7SAC - chains A and B of the 4 polymer chains in the assembly; structure by electron microscopy, 3.69 A resolution.

[Chain A]
Molecule: Glutamate receptor ionotropic, NMDA 1
From: Rattus norvegicus
Reference sequence: P35439 (NMDZ1_RAT); residue numbers follow UniProt; this construct covers 1-847
Chain sequence (847 residues; numbered 1 to 847; the number before each row is that of its first residue):
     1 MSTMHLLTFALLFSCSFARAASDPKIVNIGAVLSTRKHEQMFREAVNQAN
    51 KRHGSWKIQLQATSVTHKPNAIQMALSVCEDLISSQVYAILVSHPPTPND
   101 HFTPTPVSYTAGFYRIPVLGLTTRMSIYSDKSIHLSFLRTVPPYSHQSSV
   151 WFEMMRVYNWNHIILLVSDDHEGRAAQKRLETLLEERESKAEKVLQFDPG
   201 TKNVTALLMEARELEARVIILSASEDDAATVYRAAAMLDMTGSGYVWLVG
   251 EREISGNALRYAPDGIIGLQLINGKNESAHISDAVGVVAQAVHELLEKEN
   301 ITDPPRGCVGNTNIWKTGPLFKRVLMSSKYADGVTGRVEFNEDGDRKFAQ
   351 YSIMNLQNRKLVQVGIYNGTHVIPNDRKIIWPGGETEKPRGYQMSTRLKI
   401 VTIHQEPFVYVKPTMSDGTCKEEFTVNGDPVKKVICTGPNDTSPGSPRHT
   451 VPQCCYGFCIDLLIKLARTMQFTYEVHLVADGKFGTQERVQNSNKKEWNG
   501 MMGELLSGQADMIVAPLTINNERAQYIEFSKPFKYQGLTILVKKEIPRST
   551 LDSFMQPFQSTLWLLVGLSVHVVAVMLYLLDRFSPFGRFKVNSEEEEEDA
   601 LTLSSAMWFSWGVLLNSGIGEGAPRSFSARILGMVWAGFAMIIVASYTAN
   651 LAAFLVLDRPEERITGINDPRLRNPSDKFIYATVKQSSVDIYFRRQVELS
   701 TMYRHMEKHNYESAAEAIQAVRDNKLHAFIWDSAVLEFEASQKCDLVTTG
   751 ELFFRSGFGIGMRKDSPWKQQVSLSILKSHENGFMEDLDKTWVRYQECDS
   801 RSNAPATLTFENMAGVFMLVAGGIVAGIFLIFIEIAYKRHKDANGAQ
Unresolved in the structure: 1-24, 53-57, 585-601, 842-847
Construct notes: conflict Ser22 (Cys in P35439), Gln61 (Asn in P35439), Asp239 (Asn in P35439), Gln350 (Asn in P35439), Gln471 (Asn in P35439), Gln491 (Asn in P35439), Gln771 (Asn in P35439), Asn844 (Arg in P35439), Gly845 (Arg in P35439), Ala846 (Lys in P35439)
Disulfide bonds: Cys79-Cys308, Cys420-Cys454, Cys436-Cys455, Cys744-Cys798
Glycans and other covalent adducts: N-acetylglucosamine (NAG) linked to Asn368
Small-molecule neighbours:
  - glycine (GLY): Phe484, Pro516, Leu517, Thr518, Arg523, Ser687, Ser688, Trp731, Asp732, Phe758
  - Esketamine (JC9; (2S)-2-(2-chlorophenyl)-2-(methylamino)cyclohexan-1-one): Asn616, Val644, Thr648
What the authors report for this chain:
  - binding site for Esketamine: Val644
  - mutagenesis - V644A (2.07-fold): decreased binding to Esketamine

[Chain B]
Molecule: Glutamate receptor ionotropic, NMDA 2B
From: Rattus norvegicus
Reference sequence: Q00960 (NMDE2_RAT); residue numbers follow UniProt; this construct covers 27-852
Chain sequence (883 residues; each row starts with the number of its first residue; numbers below 1 keep their minus sign (Met-30 is residue -30)):
   -30 MGTMRLFLLAVLFLFSFARATGWSHPQFEKGGGSGGGSGGSAWSHPQFEK
    20 GALVPRGRSQKSPPSIGIAVILVGTSDEVAIKDAHEKDDFHHLSVVPRVE
    70 LVAMNETDPKSIITRICDLMSDRKIQGVVFADDTDQEAIAQILDFISAQT
   120 LTPILGIHGGSSMIMADKDESSMFFQFGPSIEQQASVMLNIMEEYDWYIF
   170 SIVTTYFPGYQDFVNKIRSTIENSFVGWELEEVLLLDMSLDDGDSKIQNQ
   220 LKKLQSPIILLYCTKEEATYIFEVANSVGLTGYGYTWIVPSLVAGDTDTV
   270 PSEFPTGLISVSYDEWDYGLPARVRDGIAIITTAASDMLSEHSFIPEPKS
   320 SCYNTHEKRIYQSNMLNRYLINVTFEGRNLSFSEDGYQMHPKLVIILLNK
   370 ERKWERVGKWKDKSLQMKYYVWPRMCPETEEQEDDHLSIVTLEEAPFVIV
   420 ESVDPLSGTCMRNTVPCQKRIISENKTDEEPGYIKKCCKGFCIDILKKIS
   470 KSVKFTYDLYLVTNGKHGKKINGTWNGMIGEVVMKRAYMAVGSLTINEER
   520 SEVVDFSVPFIETGISVMVSRSNGTVSPSAFLEPFSADVWVMMFVMLLIV
   570 SAVAVFVFEYFSPVGYNRCLADGREPGGPSFTIGKAIWLLWGLVFNNSVP
   620 VQNPKGTTSKIMVSVWAFFAVIFLASYTANLAAFMIQEEYVDQVSGLSDK
   670 KFQRPNDFSPPFRFGTVPNGSTERNIRNNYAEMHAYMGKFNQRGVDDALL
   720 SLKTGKLDAFIYDAAVLNYMAGRDEGCKLVTIGSGKVFASTGYGIAIQKD
   770 SGWKRQVDLAILQLFGDGEMEELEALWLTGICHNEKNEVMSSQLDIDNMA
   820 GVFYMLGAAMALSLITFICEHLFYWQFRHSFMG
Unresolved in the structure: -30 to 33, 395-402, 580-598, 846-852
Construct notes: expression tag (-30 to 26); conflict Ser849 (Cys in Q00960)
Disulfide bonds: Cys86-Cys321, Cys429-Cys456, Cys436-Cys457
Glycans and other covalent adducts: N-acetylglucosamine (NAG) linked to Asn491, Asn688
Small-molecule neighbours:
  - glutamic acid (GLU): His486, Ser512, Leu513, Thr514, Arg519, Gly689, Ser690, Thr691, Tyr731, Asp732, Tyr762
  - Esketamine (JC9; (2S)-2-(2-chlorophenyl)-2-(methylamino)cyclohexan-1-one): Asn615, Leu643, Thr647
What the authors report for this chain:
  - binding site for Esketamine: Leu643
  - mutagenesis - L643A, T647S: decreased binding to Esketamine
  - mutagenesis - N615Q: unchanged binding to Esketamine

[How chain A and chain B interact]
Residue-residue contacts (55; chain A residue first):
  Ala71(A) with Phe114(B), hydrophobic; Gln118(B)
  Ile72(A) with Cys321(B)
  Tyr109(A) with Phe114(B), hydrophobic
  Phe113(A) with Pro78(B); Ala107(B), hydrophobic; Ile111(B), hydrophobic
  Cys308(A) with Asp77(B), hydrogen bond
  Val309(A) with Thr76(B); Asp77(B)
  Thr312(A) with Glu75(B); Thr76(B)
  Arg489(A) with Ser188(B); Asn192(B), hydrogen bond
  Gln556(A) with Gln812(B)
  Pro557(A) with Gln812(B); Leu813(B)
  Phe558(A) with Gln812(B); Leu813(B), hydrophobic
  Gln559(A) with Gln812(B), hydrogen bond (side chain-backbone); Leu813(B); Asp814(B)
  Thr561(A) with Ile815(B)
  Leu562(A) with Met818(B), hydrophobic
  Leu565(A) with Phe822(B), hydrophobic
  Leu580(A) with Phe836(B), hydrophobic
  Ser584(A) with Phe836(B)
  Phe609(A) with Val618(B), hydrophobic
  Val613(A) with Ser617(B)
  Asn616(A) with Asn615(B)
  Gly620(A) with Pro619(B)
  Ser628(A) with Phe836(B)
  Arg630(A) with Trp607(B)
  Ile631(A) with Ser832(B)
  Leu632(A) with Ser832(B)
  Gly633(A) with Trp607(B)
  Met634(A) with Trp607(B); Trp610(B), hydrogen bond (backbone-side chain)
  Gly638(A) with Phe614(B)
  Phe639(A) with Phe822(B), hydrophobic
  Met641(A) with Leu643(B), hydrophobic
  Ile642(A) with Phe550(B), hydrophobic; Tyr646(B)
  Ala645(A) with Thr647(B)
  Ala649(A) with Ala651(B), hydrophobic
  Asn650(A) with Leu813(B)
  Leu657(A) with Ile655(B); Glu807(B); Met809(B), hydrophobic
  Glu662(A) with Ile800(B)
  Pro670(A) with Arg742(B)
  Arg671(A) with Ile800(B)
  Arg673(A) with Leu795(B)
  Asn674(A) with Leu795(B)
  Arg704(A) with Met430(B)
Other interface residues (no listed pair), chain A (59 interface residues in all): Asn70, Leu76, Thr105, Pro106, Ser132, Ile133, Gly310, Met555, Phe583, Gly622, Val635, Trp636, Ala637, Ser646, Ala653, Val656, Ser700, Glu707
Other interface residues (no listed pair), chain B (57 interface residues in all): Lys79, Thr83, Ala135, Pro177, Phe194, Tyr322, Asn323, Arg431, Asn616, Leu650, Met654, Trp796, Thr798, Gly799, Ser810, Ser811, Val821, Leu825, Ala828

[Summary]
Chain A and chain B form an interface of 59 and 57 residues respectively, with 4 hydrogen bonds. Among the
polar pairs are Cys308(A)-Asp77(B), Arg489(A)-Asn192(B) and Gln559(A)-Gln812(B). From the paper: a binding
site for Esketamine at Val644(A) and Leu643(B); L643A and T647S of chain B reduce binding to Esketamine; 4
substitutions were tested in all.
Chain A is Glutamate receptor ionotropic, NMDA 1 and chain B is Glutamate receptor ionotropic, NMDA 2B, both
from Rattus norvegicus; the structure, S-(+)-ketamine bound GluN1a-GluN2B NMDA receptors at 3.69 Angstrom
resolution, was determined by electron microscopy together with 7SAA, 7SAB and 7SAD from the same study.
